7RZV - chains B and D of the 6 polymer chains in the assembly; structure by electron microscopy, 2.11 A resolution.

== Chain B ==
Protein: SARS-CoV-2 HR1 linked to a scaffold, Spike protein S2'
Organism: Nostoc punctiforme (strain ATCC 29133 / PCC 73102)
Reference sequence: chimeric construct of B2J981, P0DTC2: residues 742-915 from B2J981 (B2J981_NOSP7) positions 5-178 (UniProt number = residue number - 737); residues 917-988 from P0DTC2 (SPIKE_SARS2) positions 917-988 (same numbers)
Sequence (257 residues; numbered 732 to 988; the number before each row is that of its first residue):
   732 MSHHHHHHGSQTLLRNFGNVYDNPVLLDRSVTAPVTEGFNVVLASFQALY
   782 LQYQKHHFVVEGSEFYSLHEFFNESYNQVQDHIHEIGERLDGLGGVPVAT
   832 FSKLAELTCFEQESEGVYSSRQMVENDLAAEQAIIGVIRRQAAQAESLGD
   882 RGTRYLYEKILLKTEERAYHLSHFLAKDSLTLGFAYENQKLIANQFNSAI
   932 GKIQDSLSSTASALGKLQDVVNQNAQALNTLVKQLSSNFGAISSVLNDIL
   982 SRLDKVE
Disordered / not traced: 732-917
Differences from the reference sequence: initiating methionine (732); expression tag (733-741); linker (916)

== Chain D ==
Protein: Spike protein S2'
Organism: Severe acute respiratory syndrome coronavirus 2
Reference sequence: P0DTC2 (SPIKE_SARS2); residues 1157-1201 here = UniProt positions 1157-1201
Sequence (45 residues; row label = number of the first residue in the row):
  1157 KNHTSPDVDLGDISGINASFVNIQKEIDRLNEVAKNLNESLIDLQ
Disordered / not traced: 1157-1158, 1201
Differences from the reference sequence: conflict F1176 (Val in P0DTC2)
Swiss-Prot annotation at these positions:
  - glycosylation (N-linked (GlcNAc...) asparagine): N1158 (complex), N1173 (complex), N1194 (complex)
  - natural variant: F1176 (V1176F: In strain: Gamma/P.1, Theta/P.3 and 1 more; this construct carries the variant)

== Interface between chain B and chain D ==
Residue-residue contacts - 49 pairs, chain B then chain D:
  N919(B) - L1200(D)
  L922(B) - I1198(D)  hydrophobic
  L922(B) - D1199(D)
  I923(B) - I1198(D)  hydrophobic
  Q926(B) - E1195(D)  hydrogen bond (side chain-backbone)
  Q926(B) - S1196(D)  hydrogen bond (side chain-backbone)
  Q926(B) - L1197(D)  hydrogen bond (side chain-backbone)
  Q926(B) - I1198(D)
  S929(B) - S1196(D)  hydrogen bond
  A930(B) - L1193(D)  hydrophobic
  A930(B) - S1196(D)
  K933(B) - V1189(D)
  K933(B) - N1192(D)  hydrogen bond (side chain-backbone)
  K933(B) - L1193(D)
  K933(B) - E1195(D)
  K933(B) - S1196(D)  hydrogen bond
  D936(B) - R1185(D)  salt bridge
  S937(B) - L1186(D)
  S940(B) - E1182(D)
  S940(B) - R1185(D)
  T941(B) - L1186(D)
  S943(B) - E1182(D)  hydrogen bond
  A944(B) - I1179(D)  hydrophobic
  A944(B) - E1182(D)
  K947(B) - I1179(D)
  K947(B) - E1182(D)  salt bridge
  L948(B) - I1179(D)  hydrophobic
  V951(B) - S1175(D)
  V951(B) - F1176(D)
  V951(B) - V1177(D)  hydrophobic
  Q954(B) - S1175(D)  hydrogen bond
  N955(B) - A1174(D)
  N955(B) - S1175(D)  hydrogen bond (side chain-backbone)
  A958(B) - I1172(D)
  A958(B) - N1173(D)
  T961(B) - I1172(D)
  L962(B) - I1169(D)  hydrophobic
  L962(B) - I1172(D)  hydrophobic
  Q965(B) - G1167(D)
  Q965(B) - D1168(D)
  Q965(B) - I1169(D)
  N969(B) - L1166(D)
  N969(B) - G1167(D)  hydrogen bond (side chain-backbone)
  N969(B) - I1169(D)
  I973(B) - L1166(D)  hydrophobic
  V976(B) - V1164(D)  hydrophobic
  R983(B) - H1159(D)
  R983(B) - T1160(D)
  R983(B) - S1161(D)
Interface residues without a listed pair, chain B (29 interface residues in all): I934, L966, A972
Interface residues without a listed pair, chain D (28 interface residues in all): N1178

== Overview ==
29 residues of chain B and 28 residues of chain D are in contact, with 10 hydrogen bonds and 2 salt bridges.
Polar contacts include D936(B)-R1185(D), K947(B)-E1182(D) and Q926(B)-E1195(D).
Here chain B is SARS-CoV-2 HR1 linked to a scaffold, Spike protein S2' (Nostoc punctiforme (strain ATCC 29133
/ PCC 73102)) and chain D is Spike protein S2' (Severe acute respiratory syndrome coronavirus 2). Entry 7RZV
(Cryo-EM structure of the SARS-CoV-2 HR1HR2 fusion core complex with V1176F mutation) was determined by
electron microscopy together with 7RZQ, 7RZR, 7RZS, 7RZT and 7RZU from the same study.
